PDB entry 3OCN | X-ray diffraction, 2.61 A resolution | chain A

# Chain A
Protein: penicillin-binding protein 3
From: Pseudomonas aeruginosa
Notes: fragment: residues in UNP 35-579
Reference sequence: Q51504 (Q51504_PSEAE); the construct has insertions or renumbered stretches relative to UniProt, so the offset changes along the chain: 35-491 = UniProt 35-491; 498-577 = UniProt 500-579
Chain sequence (564 residues; row label = number of the first residue in the row; note: 6 numbers in that range are skipped by the numbering (no residue carries them; nothing is unmodelled there); a row labelled like 491A-491H holds insertion residues (491A, then the next letters in order)):
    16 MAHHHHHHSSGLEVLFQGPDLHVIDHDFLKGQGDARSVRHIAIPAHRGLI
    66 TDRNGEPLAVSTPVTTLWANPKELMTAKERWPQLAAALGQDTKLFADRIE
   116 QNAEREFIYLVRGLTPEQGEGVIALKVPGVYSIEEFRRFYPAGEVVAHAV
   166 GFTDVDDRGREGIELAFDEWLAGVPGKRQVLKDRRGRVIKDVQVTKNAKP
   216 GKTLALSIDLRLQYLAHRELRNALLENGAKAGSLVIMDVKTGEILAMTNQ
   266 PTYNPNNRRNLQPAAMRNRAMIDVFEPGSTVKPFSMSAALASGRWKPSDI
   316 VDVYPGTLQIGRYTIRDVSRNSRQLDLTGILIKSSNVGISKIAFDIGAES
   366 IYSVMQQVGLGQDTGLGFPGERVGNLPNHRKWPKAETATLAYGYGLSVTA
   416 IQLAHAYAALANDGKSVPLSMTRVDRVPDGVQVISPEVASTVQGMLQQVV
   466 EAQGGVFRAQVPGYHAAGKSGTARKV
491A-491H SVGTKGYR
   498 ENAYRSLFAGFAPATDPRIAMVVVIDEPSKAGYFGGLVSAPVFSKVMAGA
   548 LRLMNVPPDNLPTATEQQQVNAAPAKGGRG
Not modelled in the structure: 16-49, 491A-491H, 559-577
Differences from the reference sequence: expression tag (16-34)
Ligand contacts: ceftazidime (CTJ; 1-({(2R)-2-[(1R)-1-{[(2Z)-2-(2-amino-1,3-thiazol-4-yl)-2-{[(2-carboxypropan-2-yl)oxy]imino}acetyl]amino}-2-oxoethyl]-4-carboxy-3,6-dihydro-2H-1,3-thiazin-5-yl}methyl)pyridinium): Glu-291, Gly-293, Ser-294, Lys-297, Val-333, Ser-349, Asn-351, Gly-408, Tyr-409, Lys-484, Ser-485, Gly-486, Thr-487, Ala-488, Arg-489, Tyr-501, Tyr-530, Phe-531, Gly-532, Gly-533
What the authors report for this chain:
  - binding site for ceftazidime: Glu-291, Gly-293, Ser-294, Val-333, Asn-351, Tyr-409, Ser-485, Thr-487, Ala-488, Arg-489, Tyr-501, Tyr-530, Phe-531
  - conformationally variable residues (side-chain flip): Tyr-409, Arg-489, Lys-490, Ala-500
  - specificity-determining residues: Glu-291, Tyr-409, Arg-489 (proposed by the authors, not directly observed)
  - catalytic residues: Lys-297 (proposed by the authors, not directly observed)

# In short
Bound to chain A: ceftazidime. The paper reports the catalytic residue Lys-297; a binding site for ceftazidime
at Glu-291, Gly-293 and Ser-294 among others.
Chain A is penicillin-binding protein 3 (Pseudomonas aeruginosa); the structure, Crystal structure of
penicillin-binding protein 3 from Pseudomonas aeruginosa in complex with ceftazidime, was determined by X-ray
diffraction (same publication as 3OC2 and 3OCL).
